Entry 3GZ1 (X-ray diffraction, 2.15 A resolution); this record covers chains B and P of the 4 polymer chains in the assembly.

[Chain B]
Molecule: Chaperone protein ipgC
Source organism: Shigella flexneri
Reference sequence: P0A2U4 (IPGC_SHIFL); residues 1-151 here = UniProt positions 1-151
Chain sequence (151 residues; each row starts with the number of its first residue):
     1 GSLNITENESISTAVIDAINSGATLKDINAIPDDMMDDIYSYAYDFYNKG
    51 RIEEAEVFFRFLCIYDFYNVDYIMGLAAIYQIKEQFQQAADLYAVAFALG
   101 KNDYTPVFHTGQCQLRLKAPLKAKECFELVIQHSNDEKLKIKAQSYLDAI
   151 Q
Not modelled in the structure: 1-9
Construct notes: engineered mutation G1 (Met in P0A2U4)
From the paper describing this entry:
  - mutagenesis - S41M/Y44G/G75Q/A78M: abolished binding to PELKAP
  - mutagenesis - A94E/V95Q: abolished binding to another copy of this molecule

[Chain P]
Molecule: Invasin ipaB
Notes: fragment: Chaperone binding region of IpaB
Reference sequence: P18011 (IPAB_SHIFL); numbering as in UniProt (aligned over 51-72)
Chain sequence (22 residues; each row starts with the number of its first residue):
    51 INTTNAHSTSNILIPELKAPKS
Not modelled in the structure: 51-59
Curated features (UniProtKB/Swiss-Prot):
  - region: I51 to S72 (IpgC chaperone binding domain 2), N61 to P70 (Mediates interaction with human MAD2L2)
  - mutagenesis: N61 (N61A: Loss of interaction with human MAD2L2)

[How chain B and chain P interact]
Contacting residue pairs (25; chain B residue first):
  D37(B) - K71(P)
  Y40(B) - K68(P)  hydrogen bond (side chain-backbone)
  Y40(B) - P70(P)  hydrophobic
  S41(B) - P70(P)
  Y44(B) - L67(P)
  Y44(B) - K68(P)
  Y44(B) - A69(P)
  Y44(B) - P70(P)
  Y47(B) - I64(P)
  Y47(B) - P65(P)  hydrogen bond (side chain-backbone)
  Y47(B) - L67(P)  hydrophobic
  F59(B) - L67(P)  hydrophobic
  D71(B) - K68(P)  salt bridge
  M74(B) - L67(P)
  G75(B) - L67(P)
  A78(B) - P65(P)  hydrophobic
  A78(B) - L67(P)  hydrophobic
  Q81(B) - P65(P)
  Y93(B) - P65(P)
  H109(B) - P65(P)
  Q112(B) - I62(P)  hydrogen bond (side chain-backbone)
  Q112(B) - L63(P)
  K142(B) - I62(P)
  Y146(B) - I62(P)
  Y146(B) - L63(P)
Other interface residues (no listed pair), chain B (18 interface residues in all): I82, R116
Interface features reported in the paper:
  - pairs named by the authors: D37(B)-K71(P), Y40(B)-K68(P) (hydrogen bond), Y40(B)-P70(P), S41(B)-P70(P), Y44(B)-L67(P) (hydrophobic contact), Y44(B)-P70(P), Y47(B)-P65(P) (hydrogen bond), Y47(B)-L67(P) (hydrophobic contact), F59(B)-L67(P) (hydrophobic contact), D71(B)-K68(P) (salt bridge), M74(B)-L67(P) (hydrophobic contact), G75(B)-L67(P) (hydrophobic contact), A78(B)-P65(P), A78(B)-L67(P) (hydrophobic contact), Q81(B)-P65(P), I82(B)-P65(P), Y93(B)-P65(P), H109(B)-P65(P), Q112(B)-I62(P) (hydrogen bond)
  - interface residues, chain P: P65(P), L67(P), P70(P)

[Summary]
Chain B and chain P form an interface of 18 and 9 residues respectively; the contacts include 3 hydrogen bonds
and 1 salt bridge. Polar pairs include D71(B)-K68(P), Y40(B)-K68(P) and Y47(B)-P65(P). The authors report
contacts between D37(B) and K71(P), Y40(B) and P70(P) and S41(B) and P70(P) among others; hydrogen bonds
between Y40(B) and K68(P), Y47(B) and P65(P) and Q112(B) and I62(P); hydrophobic contacts between Y44(B) and
L67(P), Y47(B) and L67(P) and F59(B) and L67(P) among others. The paper reports that S41M/Y44G/G75Q/A78M of
chain B abolish binding to PELKAP; interface residues P65(P), L67(P) and P70(P).
Here chain B is Chaperone protein ipgC (Shigella flexneri) and chain P is Invasin ipaB. Entry 3GZ1 (Crystal
structure of IpgC in complex with the chaperone binding region of IpaB) was determined by X-ray diffraction
(same publication as 3GYZ).
